Entry 4QVM (X-ray diffraction, 2.80 A resolution); this record covers chains A and G of the 28 polymer chains in the assembly.

== Chain A ==
Molecule: Proteasome subunit alpha type-2
Source organism: Saccharomyces cerevisiae
Notes: EC 3.4.25.1; engineered mutation(s): M45A
UniProtKB: P23639 (PSA2_YEAST); residue numbers follow UniProt; this construct covers 1-250
Amino-acid sequence (250 residues; numbered 1 to 250; the number before each row is that of its first residue):
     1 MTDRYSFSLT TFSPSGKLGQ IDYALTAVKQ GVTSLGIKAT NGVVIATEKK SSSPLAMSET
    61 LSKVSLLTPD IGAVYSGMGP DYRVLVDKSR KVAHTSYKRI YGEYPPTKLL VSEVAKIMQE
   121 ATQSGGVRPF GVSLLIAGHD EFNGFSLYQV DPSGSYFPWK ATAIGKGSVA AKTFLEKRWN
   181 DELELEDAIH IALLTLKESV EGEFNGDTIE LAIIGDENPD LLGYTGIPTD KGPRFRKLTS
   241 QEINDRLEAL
Swiss-Prot annotation at these positions:
  - cross-link: Lys108 (Glycyl lysine isopeptide (Lys-Gly) (interchain with G-Cter in ubiquitin))

== Chain G ==
Molecule: Proteasome subunit alpha type-1
Source organism: Saccharomyces cerevisiae
Notes: EC 3.4.25.1
UniProtKB: P21243 (PSA1_YEAST); residues -8 to 243 here correspond to UniProt positions 1-252 (UniProt number = residue number + 9)
Amino-acid sequence (252 residues; row label = number of the first residue in the row; numbers below 1 keep their minus sign (Met-8 is residue -8)):
    -8 MSGAAAASAA GYDRHITIFS PEGRLYQVEY AFKATNQTNI NSLAVRGKDC TVVISQKKVP
    52 DKLLDPTTVS YIFCISRTIG MVVNGPIPDA RNAALRAKAE AAEFRYKYGY DMPCDVLAKR
   112 MANLSQIYTQ RAYMRPLGVI LTFVSVDEEL GPSIYKTDPA GYYVGYKATA TGPKQQEITT
   172 NLENHFKKSK IDHINEESWE KVVEFAITHM IDALGTEFSK NDLEVGVATK DKFFTLSAEN
   232 IEERLVAIAE QD
Disordered / not traced: -8 to 1, 243
Metal / ion sites: Mg2+: Thr8, Arg122, Met125

== Interface between chain A and chain G ==
Contacting residue pairs - 64 pairs, chain A then chain G:
  Asp3(A) - Tyr124(G)
  Tyr5(A) - Ile7(G)
  Tyr5(A) - Ala123(G)  hydrophobic
  Tyr5(A) - Tyr124(G)  hydrophobic
  Leu9(A) - Ala123(G)  hydrophobic
  Gln20(A) - Ile9(G)
  Gln20(A) - Phe10(G)  hydrogen bond (side chain-backbone)
  Tyr23(A) - Phe10(G)  hydrophobic
  Tyr23(A) - Ser11(G)
  Tyr23(A) - Pro12(G)  hydrophobic
  Tyr23(A) - Gly14(G)
  Ala24(A) - Phe10(G)  hydrophobic
  Thr26(A) - Pro12(G)
  Thr26(A) - Glu13(G)
  Ala27(A) - Gly14(G)
  Ser52(A) - Tyr153(G)  hydrogen bond
  Pro54(A) - Lys158(G)
  Pro54(A) - Glu174(G)
  Leu55(A) - Tyr157(G)
  Leu55(A) - Lys158(G)  hydrogen bond (backbone-backbone)
  Leu55(A) - Ala159(G)
  Leu55(A) - Thr170(G)
  Leu55(A) - Glu174(G)
  Leu55(A) - Phe177(G)  hydrophobic
  Ala56(A) - Gly156(G)
  Ala56(A) - Tyr157(G)  hydrophobic
  Met57(A) - Arg37(G)
  Met57(A) - Val155(G)
  Met57(A) - Gly156(G)  hydrogen bond (backbone-backbone)
  Met57(A) - Tyr157(G)
  Met57(A) - Lys158(G)
  Thr60(A) - Tyr146(G)
  Thr60(A) - Val155(G)
  Thr60(A) - Gly156(G)  hydrogen bond (side chain-backbone)
  Leu61(A) - Tyr153(G)  hydrophobic
  Leu61(A) - Val155(G)  hydrophobic
  Met78(A) - Phe10(G)  hydrophobic
  Met78(A) - Leu16(G)  hydrophobic
  Pro80(A) - Gln117(G)
  Pro80(A) - Ala151(G)
  Pro80(A) - Gly152(G)
  Pro80(A) - Tyr153(G)
  Asp81(A) - Gln117(G)
  Arg83(A) - Ala113(G)  hydrogen bond (side chain-backbone)
  Arg83(A) - Asn114(G)
  Arg83(A) - Gly152(G)  hydrogen bond (side chain-backbone)
  Arg83(A) - Tyr154(G)
  Val84(A) - Asn114(G)
  Val84(A) - Gln117(G)
  Asp87(A) - Lys110(G)  salt bridge
  Asp87(A) - Asn114(G)
  Gly126(A) - Arg122(G)
  Gly126(A) - Ala123(G)  hydrogen bond (backbone-backbone)
  Val127(A) - Gln121(G)
  Val127(A) - Arg122(G)
  Arg128(A) - Thr8(G)
  Arg128(A) - Phe10(G)
  Arg128(A) - Leu16(G)
  Arg128(A) - Thr120(G)  hydrogen bond (side chain-backbone)
  Arg128(A) - Gln121(G)  hydrogen bond (backbone-backbone)
  Pro129(A) - Phe10(G)
  Pro129(A) - Gln121(G)
  Phe130(A) - Gln121(G)
  Gly131(A) - Phe10(G)
Interface residues without a listed pair, chain A (30 interface residues in all): Thr2, Ser53, Ala121
Interface residues without a listed pair, chain G (34 interface residues in all): Thr160, Leu173

== Overview ==
The interface between chain A and chain G involves 30 residues on one side and 34 on the other, with 10
hydrogen bonds and 1 salt bridge. Polar pairs include Asp87(A)-Lys110(G), Gln20(A)-Phe10(G) and
Ser52(A)-Tyr153(G). Thr8(G), Arg122(G) and Met125(G) coordinate Mg2+.
Chain A is Proteasome subunit alpha type-2 and chain G is Proteasome subunit alpha type-1, both from
Saccharomyces cerevisiae; the structure, yCP beta5-M45A mutant in complex with bortezomib, was determined by
X-ray diffraction, deposited together with 4QUX, 4QUY, 4QV0, 4QV1, 4QV3, 4QV4 and 42 further entries.
